4A0W - chains C and H of the 16 polymer chains in the assembly; structure by electron microscopy, 13.90 A resolution (very low resolution: no residue pairs are listed; an interface is given only as per-side residue counts).

Chain C (and H):
Protein: T-complex protein 1 subunit beta
Source organism: Bos taurus
Notes: chain H of this document is another copy of the same molecule, construct and numbering; everything in this record applies to it too
UniProtKB: Q3ZBH0 (TCPB_BOVIN); residues 1-513 here correspond to UniProt positions 14-526 (UniProt number = residue number + 13)
Amino-acid sequence (513 residues; row label = number of the first residue in the row):
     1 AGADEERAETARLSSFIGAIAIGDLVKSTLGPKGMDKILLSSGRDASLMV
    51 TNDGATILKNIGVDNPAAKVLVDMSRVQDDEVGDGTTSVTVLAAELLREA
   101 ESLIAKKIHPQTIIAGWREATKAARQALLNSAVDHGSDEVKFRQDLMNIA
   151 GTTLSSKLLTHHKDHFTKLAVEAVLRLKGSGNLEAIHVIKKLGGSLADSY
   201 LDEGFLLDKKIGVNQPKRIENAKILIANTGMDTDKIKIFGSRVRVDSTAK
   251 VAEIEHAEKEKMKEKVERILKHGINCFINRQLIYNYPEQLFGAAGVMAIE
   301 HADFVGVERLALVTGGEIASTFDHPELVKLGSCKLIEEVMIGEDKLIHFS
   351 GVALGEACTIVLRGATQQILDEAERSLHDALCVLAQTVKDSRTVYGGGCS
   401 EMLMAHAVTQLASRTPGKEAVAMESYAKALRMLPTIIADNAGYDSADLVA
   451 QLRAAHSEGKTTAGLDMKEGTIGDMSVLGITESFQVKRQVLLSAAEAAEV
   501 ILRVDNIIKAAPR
Not modelled in the structure: 234-256 (chain H: 233-253)
Swiss-Prot annotation at these positions:
  - binding site (ADP): Gly31, Gly85, Thr86, Thr87, Ser88, Ser155, Ser156, Gly397, Glu482, Lys487
  - binding site (ATP): Gly31, Gly85, Thr86, Thr87, Glu482, Lys487
  - binding site (Mg(2+)): Asp84
  - modified residue: Ser47 (Phosphoserine), Lys141 (N6-acetyllysine), Lys168 (N6-acetyllysine), Ser247 (Phosphoserine), Thr248 (Phosphothreonine)
  - cross-link: Lys235 (Glycyl lysine isopeptide (Lys-Gly) (interchain with G-Cter in SUMO2))

Chain C / chain H interface:
At this resolution (14 A) residue pairs are not listed: 11 residues of chain C and 13 of chain H lie at the interface.

Overview:
Chain C and chain H form an interface of 11 and 13 residues respectively. Curated annotation (UniProt) lists
10 ADP-binding residues, 6 ATP-binding residues and Mg2+-binding residue Asp84(C) on chain C.
Chain C and chain H are both T-complex protein 1 subunit beta (Bos taurus); the structure, model built against
symmetry-free cryo-EM map of TRiC-ADP-AlFx, was determined by electron microscopy together with 4A0O, 4A0V and
4A13 from the same study.
